8RBQ - chains C and D of the 7 polymer chains in the assembly; structure by electron microscopy, 3.32 A resolution.

[Chain C]
Molecule: Ion-translocating oxidoreductase complex subunit C
Organism: Azotobacter vinelandii DJ
Notes: EC 7.-.-.-
Reference sequence: C1DMA6 (C1DMA6_AZOVD); residue numbers follow UniProt; this construct covers 1-496
Chain sequence (496 residues; each row starts with the number of its first residue):
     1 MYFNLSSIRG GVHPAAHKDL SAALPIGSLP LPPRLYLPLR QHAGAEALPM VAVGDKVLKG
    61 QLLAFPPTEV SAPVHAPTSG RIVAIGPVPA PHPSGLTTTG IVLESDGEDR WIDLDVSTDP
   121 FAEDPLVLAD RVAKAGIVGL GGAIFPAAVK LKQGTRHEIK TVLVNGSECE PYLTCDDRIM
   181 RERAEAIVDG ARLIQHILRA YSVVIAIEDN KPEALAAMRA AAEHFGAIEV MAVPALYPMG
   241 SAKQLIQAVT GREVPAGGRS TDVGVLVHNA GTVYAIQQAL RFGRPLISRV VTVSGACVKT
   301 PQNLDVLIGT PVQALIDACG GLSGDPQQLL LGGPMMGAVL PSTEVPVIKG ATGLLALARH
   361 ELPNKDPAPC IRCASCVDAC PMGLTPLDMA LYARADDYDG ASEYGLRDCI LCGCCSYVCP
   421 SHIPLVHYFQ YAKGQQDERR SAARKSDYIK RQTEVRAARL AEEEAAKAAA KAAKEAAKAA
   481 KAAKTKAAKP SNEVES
Unresolved in the structure: 1, 479-496
Bound ions: 4Fe-4S cluster Fe site 1: C370, C373, C376, C419; 4Fe-4S cluster Fe site 2: C380, C409, C412, C415
Small-molecule neighbours:
  - FMN (flavin mononucleotide): G139, L140, G141, G142, A143, K150, N165, S167, C169, E170, D176, G240, S241, A242, V267, H268, N269, T272, M336, I410, C412
  - 4Fe-4S cluster (SF4), molecule 1: C370, I371, R372, C373, A374, S375, C376, L387, V418, C419, P420, S421, I423, L425
  - 4Fe-4S cluster (SF4), molecule 2: C380, P381, M382, L384, P386, M389, C409, I410, L411, C412, G413, C414, C415, F429

[Chain D]
Molecule: Ion-translocating oxidoreductase complex subunit D
Organism: Azotobacter vinelandii DJ
Notes: EC 7.-.-.-
Reference sequence: C1DMA5 (C1DMA5_AZOVD); residue numbers follow UniProt; this construct covers 1-366
Chain sequence (366 residues; each row starts with the number of its first residue):
     1 MSTISVAAGP FAHDRSSVNR IMLDVCLALT PATLFGLVMF GWPAINLWLV TCVSALAIEA
    61 ACLRLLGQPM RRLLDGSALL TGWLLAISLP PWAPWWIGVG GSLFAIGIGK QLYGGIGQNP
   121 FNPAMLARVA LLIAFPLQMT TWALPHPLFS SSAPGFFDSL AITFAGAPLA DGMTGATALG
   181 NLKTELTLNR TAQEILEGGF STISALFGST PGSLGETSEL LLLVGGVWLV LRRIIHWEIP
   241 VAILASVFVM ATLAYLINPE RYAGGLYQLT SGGLILCAFF IATDPVTSPI SRVGRLIFGV
   301 GCGVLIYVIR TWGSFPEAAA FAVLFMNALT PLIDRYWRPR AYGRNVRGKP LVAAKWTSQV
   361 KEVDKV
Unresolved in the structure: 1-4, 169-212, 354-366
Small-molecule neighbours:
  - FMN (flavin mononucleotide): L132, I133, P136, F315
  - phosphatidylethanolamine (PTY), molecule 1: C62, L65, L66, L103, G107, I108, Q111, L112
  - phosphatidylethanolamine (PTY), molecule 2: L223, V227, V230, L231, W237, V241, L244, F248, L269, T270, F279
  - riboflavin (RBF): I21, M22, V25, S77, L80, T81, L84, K110, G115, I116, G117, N119, N122, P123, A124, I235, F280, I281, T283, D284, P285, V286

[How chain C and chain D interact]
Pairs across the interface (74):
  R9(C) - R340(D)  hydrogen bond (side chain-backbone)
  R9(C) - A341(D)  hydrogen bond (side chain-backbone)
  P93(C) - V6(D)
  K243(C) - Y342(D)  hydrogen bond (backbone-side chain)
  Q247(C) - Y342(D)
  E253(C) - R340(D)  salt bridge
  E253(C) - Y342(D)
  E253(C) - G343(D)  hydrogen bond (side chain-backbone)
  V254(C) - Y342(D)  hydrogen bond (backbone-side chain)
  V254(C) - G343(D)
  P255(C) - G343(D)
  P255(C) - L351(D)
  A256(C) - G343(D)  hydrogen bond (backbone-backbone)
  A256(C) - R344(D)
  A256(C) - P350(D)
  Q328(C) - A7(D)
  Q328(C) - F11(D)
  L330(C) - F11(D)  hydrophobic
  P334(C) - P10(D)
  P334(C) - F11(D)  hydrogen bond (backbone-backbone)
  M335(C) - P10(D)  hydrophobic
  M335(C) - A12(D)  hydrophobic
  G337(C) - F11(D)
  V339(C) - A7(D)
  V339(C) - F11(D)  hydrophobic
  L362(C) - F11(D)
  P363(C) - F11(D)
  P363(C) - A12(D)
  P363(C) - H13(D)
  P363(C) - R15(D)
  K365(C) - H13(D)
  P369(C) - R72(D)
  P369(C) - I116(D)
  C370(C) - G117(D)
  I371(C) - V18(D)  hydrophobic
  I371(C) - I116(D)  hydrophobic
  I371(C) - P285(D)
  I371(C) - V286(D)
  R372(C) - P285(D)
  R372(C) - V286(D)  hydrogen bond (side chain-backbone)
  R372(C) - S288(D)  hydrogen bond (side chain-backbone)
  R372(C) - I290(D)
  R372(C) - D334(D)  salt bridge
  A374(C) - I290(D)
  V377(C) - P339(D)  hydrophobic
  D378(C) - H236(D)
  M382(C) - A341(D)
  M382(C) - Y342(D)  hydrogen bond (backbone-backbone)
  G383(C) - P339(D)
  G383(C) - R340(D)
  G383(C) - A341(D)
  L384(C) - A341(D)  hydrophobic
  T385(C) - P339(D)
  L387(C) - I290(D)  hydrophobic
  E403(C) - R338(D)
  Y404(C) - R338(D)
  R407(C) - R344(D)
  D408(C) - R344(D)  salt bridge
  G413(C) - P10(D)
  S416(C) - P10(D)
  S416(C) - H13(D)  hydrogen bond (backbone-side chain)
  Y417(C) - A12(D)
  Y417(C) - H13(D)  hydrogen bond (backbone-side chain)
  Y417(C) - D14(D)  hydrogen bond (backbone-backbone)
  V418(C) - D14(D)
  C419(C) - H13(D)  hydrogen bond (backbone-side chain)
  P420(C) - S16(D)
  P420(C) - S17(D)
  P420(C) - V18(D)
  S421(C) - V18(D)
  H422(C) - H13(D)
  H422(C) - S16(D)  hydrogen bond (side chain-backbone)
  V426(C) - G9(D)
  H427(C) - A8(D)
Interface residues without a listed pair, chain C (50 interface residues in all): Q244, E361, D366, P367, C373, D388, Q430
Interface residues without a listed pair, chain D (35 interface residues in all): I21, R71, Q118, R295

[Summary]
50 residues of chain C face 35 of chain D across their interface; the contacts include 15 hydrogen bonds and 3
salt bridges. Polar contacts include E253(C)-R340(D), R372(C)-D334(D) and D408(C)-R344(D). Bound to chain C:
flavin mononucleotide and 4Fe-4S cluster.
Here chain C is Ion-translocating oxidoreductase complex subunit C and chain D is Ion-translocating
oxidoreductase complex subunit D, both from Azotobacter vinelandii DJ. Entry 8RBQ (Cryo-EM structure of the
NADH:ferredoxin oxidoreductase RNF from Azotobacter vinelandii, dithionite reduced) was determined by electron
microscopy together with 8RB8, 8RB9, 8RBM and 8AHX from the same study.
